Entry 4NM7 (X-ray diffraction, 2.30 A resolution); this record covers chains A and C of the 3 polymer chains in the assembly.

== Chain A ==
Molecule: GSK3B protein
Source organism: Homo sapiens
Notes: EC 2.7.11.26
UniProtKB: Q6FI27 (Q6FI27_HUMAN); residue numbers follow UniProt; this construct covers 13-383
Chain sequence (377 residues; row label = number of the first residue in the row):
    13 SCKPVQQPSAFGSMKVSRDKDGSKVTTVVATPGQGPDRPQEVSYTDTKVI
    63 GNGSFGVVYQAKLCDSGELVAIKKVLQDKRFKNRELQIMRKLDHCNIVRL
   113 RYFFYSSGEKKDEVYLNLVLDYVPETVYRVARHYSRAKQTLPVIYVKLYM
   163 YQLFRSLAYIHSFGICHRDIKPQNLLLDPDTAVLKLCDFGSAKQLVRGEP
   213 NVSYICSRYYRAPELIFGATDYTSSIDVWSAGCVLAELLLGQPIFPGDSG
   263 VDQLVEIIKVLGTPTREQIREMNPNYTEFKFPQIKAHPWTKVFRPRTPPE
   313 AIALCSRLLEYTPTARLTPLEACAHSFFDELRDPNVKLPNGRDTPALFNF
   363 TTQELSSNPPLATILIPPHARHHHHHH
Disordered / not traced: 13-24, 32-34, 120-121, 385-389
Sequence notes: expression tag (384-389)
Ion coordination: Mg2+ site 1: N186, D200 (together with ADP); Mg2+ site 2: D200 (together with ADP)
Residues lining bound ligands: ADP (adenosine-5'-diphosphate): I62, G63, N64, F67, G68, V70, A83, K85, V110, L132, D133, Y134, V135, T138, R141, Q185, N186, L188, C199, D200
From the paper describing this entry:
  - conformationally variable residues (loop rearrangement, side-chain flip): S66, F93, V214, Y216
  - contacts within the chain: D90-R92 (hydrogen bond)

== Chain C ==
Molecule: Phosphorylated Wnt receptor LRP6 e-motif
Source organism: Homo sapiens
Chain sequence (9 residues; numbered 1602 to 1610; the number before each row is that of its first residue):
  1602 MPPPPSPCT
Disordered / not traced: 1602-1603, 1610
Modified / non-standard residues: S1607 (phosphoserine; SEP)

== How chain A and chain C interact ==
Residue-residue contacts (24):
  K91(A) with C1609(C)
  R92(A) with P1608(C); C1609(C), hydrogen bond (backbone-backbone)
  F93(A) with P1605(C), hydrophobic; P1606(C); S1607(C); P1608(C), hydrophobic; C1609(C)
  K94(A) with P1606(C); S1607(C), hydrogen bond (backbone-backbone); P1608(C), hydrogen bond (side chain-backbone); C1609(C)
  R96(A) with S1607(C)
  R180(A) with S1607(C)
  G202(A) with P1606(C)
  K205(A) with S1607(C)
  N213(A) with S1607(C)
  V214(A) with S1607(C)
  Y216(A) with P1604(C); P1605(C)
  I217(A) with P1604(C); P1605(C)
  C218(A) with P1604(C)
  R223(A) with P1604(C)
Also at the interface, not in a pair above, chain A (16 interface residues in all): S203, Y234
The authors on this interface:
  - residue pairs: F93(A)-P1605(C), Y216(A)-P1604(C)
  - interface residues, chain A: R92(A), F93(A), R96(A), R180(A), K205(A), V214(A), Y216(A), I217(A)

== Summary ==
16 residues of chain A face 6 of chain C across their interface; the contacts include 3 hydrogen bonds. Among
the polar pairs are K94(A)-P1608(C), R92(A)-C1609(C) and K94(A)-S1607(C). The paper describes contacts between
F93(A) and P1605(C) and Y216(A) and P1604(C). The paper reports interface residues R92(A), F93(A) and R96(A)
among others; conformational variability at S66(A), F93(A) and V214(A) among others.
Here chain A is GSK3B protein and chain C is Phosphorylated Wnt receptor LRP6 e-motif, both from Homo sapiens.
Entry 4NM7 (Crystal structure of GSK-3/Axin complex bound to phosphorylated Wnt receptor LRP6 e-motif) was
determined by X-ray diffraction, deposited together with 4NM0, 4NM3, 4NM5 and 4NU1.
